Entry 6WP8 (X-ray diffraction, 2.50 A resolution); this record covers chain A.

[Chain A]
Protein: Proton-pumping rhodopsin chloride pump
Organism: Mastigocladopsis repens
Sequence (240 residues; numbered 1 to 240; the number before each row is that of its first residue):
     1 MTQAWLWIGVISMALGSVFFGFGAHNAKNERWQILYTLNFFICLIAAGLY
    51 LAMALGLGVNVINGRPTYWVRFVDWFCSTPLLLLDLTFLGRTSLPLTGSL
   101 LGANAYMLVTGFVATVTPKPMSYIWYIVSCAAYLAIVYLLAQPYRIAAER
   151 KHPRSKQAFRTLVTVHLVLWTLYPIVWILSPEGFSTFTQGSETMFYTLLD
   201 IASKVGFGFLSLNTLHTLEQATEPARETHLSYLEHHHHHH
Disordered / not traced: 223-240
Covalently attached groups: retinal (RET) linked to Lys-204
Ligand contacts: retinal (RET): Phe-72, Trp-75, Ser-78, Thr-79, Leu-82, Met-107, Leu-108, Gly-111, Tyr-126, Ser-129, Cys-130, Tyr-133, Trp-170, Tyr-173, Pro-174, Trp-177, Tyr-196, Asp-200, Ser-203

[Summary]
Covalently linked retinal: at Lys-204.
Chain A is Proton-pumping rhodopsin chloride pump (Mastigocladopsis repens); the structure, Proton-pumping
mutant of Mastigocladopsis repens rhodopsin chloride pump, was determined by X-ray diffraction together with
6XL3 from the same study.
